PDB entry 4K3N | X-ray diffraction, 2.00 A resolution | chains A and F of the 6 polymer chains in the assembly

Chain A (and F):
Protein: M17 leucyl aminopeptidase
Organism: Plasmodium falciparum 3D7
Notes: chain F of this document is another copy of the same molecule, construct and numbering; everything in this record applies to it too
UniProt: Q8IL11 (Q8IL11_PLAF7); residues 84-605 here = UniProt positions 84-605
Chain sequence (528 residues; each row starts with the number of its first residue):
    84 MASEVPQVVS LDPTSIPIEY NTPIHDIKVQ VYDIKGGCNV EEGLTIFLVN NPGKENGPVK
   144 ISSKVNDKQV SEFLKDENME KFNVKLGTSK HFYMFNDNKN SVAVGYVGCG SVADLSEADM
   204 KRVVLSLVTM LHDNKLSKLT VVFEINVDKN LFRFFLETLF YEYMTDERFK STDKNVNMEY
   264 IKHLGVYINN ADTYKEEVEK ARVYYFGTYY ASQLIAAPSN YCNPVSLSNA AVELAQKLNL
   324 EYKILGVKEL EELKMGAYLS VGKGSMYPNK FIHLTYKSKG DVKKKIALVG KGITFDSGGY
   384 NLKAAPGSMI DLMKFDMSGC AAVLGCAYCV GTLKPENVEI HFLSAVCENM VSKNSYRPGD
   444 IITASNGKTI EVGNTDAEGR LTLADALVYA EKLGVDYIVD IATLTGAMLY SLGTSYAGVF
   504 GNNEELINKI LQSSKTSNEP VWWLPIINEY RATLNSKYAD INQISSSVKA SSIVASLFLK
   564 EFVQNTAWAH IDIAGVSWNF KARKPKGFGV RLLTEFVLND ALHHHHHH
Unresolved in the structure: 84, 604-611 (chain F: 84-85, 255-261, 604-611)
Sequence notes: engineered mutation Gln152 (Asn in Q8IL11), Gln515 (Asn in Q8IL11), Gln546 (Asn in Q8IL11); expression tag (606-611)
Bound ions: Zn2+ site 1: Lys374, Asp379, Asp399, Glu461 (together with 1OT); Zn2+ site 2: Asp379, Asp459, Glu461 (together with 1OT)
Small-molecule neighbours:
  - 1OT ({(R)-amino[4-(1H-pyrazol-1-yl)phenyl]methyl}phosphonic acid): Lys374, Asp379, Lys386, Met392, Met396, Phe398, Asp399, Asp459, Glu461, Thr486, Leu487, Thr488, Gly489, Leu492, Ala577, Phe583
  - carbonate ion (CO3): Lys374, Asp459, Ala460, Glu461, Gly462, Arg463, Leu487

How chain A and chain F interact:
Residue-residue contacts - 45 pairs, chain A then chain F:
  Ala201(A) - Glu532(F)
  Ala490(A) - Tyr493(F)
  Leu492(A) - Lys552(F)
  Leu492(A) - Ala553(F)  hydrogen bond (backbone-backbone)
  Tyr493(A) - Lys552(F)
  Tyr493(A) - Ala553(F)
  Ser494(A) - Ser494(F)
  Ser494(A) - Ile556(F)
  Leu495(A) - Pro528(F)
  Leu495(A) - Ile530(F)
  Leu495(A) - Tyr533(F)  hydrogen bond (backbone-side chain)
  Leu495(A) - Ile556(F)
  Gly496(A) - Tyr533(F)
  Gly496(A) - Ala553(F)
  Thr497(A) - Tyr533(F)  hydrogen bond (backbone-side chain)
  Ser498(A) - Ile530(F)
  Ser498(A) - Glu532(F)  hydrogen bond
  Ser498(A) - Tyr533(F)  hydrogen bond (backbone-side chain)
  Tyr499(A) - Ile530(F)  hydrophobic
  Tyr499(A) - Tyr533(F)
  Trp525(A) - Trp526(F)  hydrogen bond (side chain-backbone)
  Trp525(A) - Leu527(F)
  Trp525(A) - Pro528(F)
  Trp526(A) - Trp525(F)  hydrogen bond (backbone-side chain)
  Leu527(A) - Trp525(F)
  Leu527(A) - Leu527(F)  hydrophobic
  Pro528(A) - Leu495(F)
  Pro528(A) - Trp525(F)
  Ile530(A) - Leu495(F)
  Ile530(A) - Tyr499(F)  hydrophobic
  Glu532(A) - Glu200(F)
  Glu532(A) - Ala201(F)
  Glu532(A) - Ser498(F)  hydrogen bond
  Tyr533(A) - Leu495(F)  hydrogen bond (side chain-backbone)
  Tyr533(A) - Gly496(F)
  Tyr533(A) - Thr497(F)  hydrogen bond (side chain-backbone)
  Tyr533(A) - Ser498(F)  hydrogen bond (side chain-backbone)
  Lys552(A) - Leu492(F)
  Lys552(A) - Tyr493(F)
  Ala553(A) - Leu492(F)  hydrogen bond (backbone-backbone)
  Ala553(A) - Tyr493(F)
  Ala553(A) - Ser494(F)
  Ala553(A) - Gly496(F)
  Ile556(A) - Ser494(F)
  Ile556(A) - Leu495(F)
Also at the interface, not in a pair above, chain A (22 interface residues in all): Glu200, Ser554
Also at the interface, not in a pair above, chain F (22 interface residues in all): Ala490, Ser554

Overview:
The chain A/chain F interface involves 22 residues from each chain, with 12 hydrogen bonds. Polar pairs
include Leu495(A)-Tyr533(F), Thr497(A)-Tyr533(F) and Ser498(A)-Glu532(F). Ligands of chain A: carbonate ion
and compound 1OT. Lys374(A), Asp379(A), Asp399(A) and Glu461(A) form the Zn2+ site 1.
Chain A and chain F are both M17 leucyl aminopeptidase (Plasmodium falciparum 3D7); the structure, Phosphonic
Arginine Mimetics as Inhibitors of the M17 Aminopeptidases from Plasmodium falciparum, was determined by X-ray
diffraction, deposited together with 4K5L, 4K5M, 4K5N, 4K5O and 4K5P.
